7O73 - chains U and V of the 30 polymer chains in the assembly; structure by electron microscopy, 3.40 A resolution.

== Chain U ==
Molecule: Transcription initiation factor IIA large subunit
Organism: Saccharomyces cerevisiae (strain ATCC 204508 / S288c)
Reference sequence: P32773 (TOA1_YEAST); numbering as in UniProt (aligned over 1-286)
Amino-acid sequence (286 residues; numbered 1 to 286; the number before each row is that of its first residue):
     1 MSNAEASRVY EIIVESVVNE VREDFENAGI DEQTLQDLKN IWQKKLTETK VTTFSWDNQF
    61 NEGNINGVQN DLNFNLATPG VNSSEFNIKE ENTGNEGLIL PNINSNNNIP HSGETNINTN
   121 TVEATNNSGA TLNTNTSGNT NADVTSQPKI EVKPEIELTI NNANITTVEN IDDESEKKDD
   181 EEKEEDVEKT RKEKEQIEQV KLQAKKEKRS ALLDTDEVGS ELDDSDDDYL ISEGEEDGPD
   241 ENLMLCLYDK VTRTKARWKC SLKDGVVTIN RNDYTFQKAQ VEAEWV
Not modelled in the structure: 1-2, 57-227, 233-238

== Chain V ==
Molecule: Transcription initiation factor IIA subunit 2
Organism: Saccharomyces cerevisiae (strain ATCC 204508 / S288c)
Reference sequence: P32774 (T2AG_YEAST); residues 1-122 here = UniProt positions 1-122
Amino-acid sequence (129 residues; row label = number of the first residue in the row):
     1 MAVPGYYELY RRSTIGNSLV DALDTLISDG RIEASLAMRV LETFDKVVAE TLKDNTQSKL
    61 TVKGNLDTYG FCDDVWTFIV KNCQVTVEDS HRDASQNGSG DSQSVISVDK LRIVACNSKK
   121 SEKHHHHHH
Not modelled in the structure: 1-4, 89-102, 123-129
Sequence notes: expression tag (123-129)
UniProt features mapped onto this chain:
  - modified residue (Phosphoserine): Ser95, Ser102
  - mutagenesis: Ile27 (I27A/K: Decreases ability to interact with TAF11 and support growth on galactose-containing medium. Unable to support cell viability in a strain deleted for TOA2; when associated with A-69), Leu41 (L41D: Decreases ability to interact with Toa1 and TAF11, display mutant growth phenotypes and defects in transcription in vivo), Tyr69 (Y69A: Unable to support cell viability in a strain deleted for TOA2; when associated with A-27 or K-27)

== How chain U and chain V interact ==
Residue-residue contacts (110):
  Glu5(U) - Thr56(V)  hydrogen bond
  Glu5(U) - Gln57(V)  hydrogen bond (side chain-backbone)
  Glu5(U) - Ser58(V)  hydrogen bond
  Arg8(U) - Asn55(V)  hydrogen bond
  Val9(U) - Asn55(V)
  Tyr10(U) - Thr14(V)  hydrogen bond
  Tyr10(U) - Ile15(V)  hydrophobic
  Ile12(U) - Thr51(V)
  Ile12(U) - Asn55(V)
  Ile13(U) - Ile15(V)  hydrophobic
  Ile13(U) - Phe44(V)  hydrophobic
  Ile13(U) - Val48(V)  hydrophobic
  Ile13(U) - Thr51(V)
  Ser16(U) - Val47(V)
  Val17(U) - Phe44(V)  hydrophobic
  Val17(U) - Val47(V)  hydrophobic
  Glu20(U) - Thr43(V)
  Val21(U) - Val40(V)  hydrophobic
  Asp24(U) - Leu36(V)
  Asp24(U) - Arg39(V)  salt bridge
  Phe25(U) - Leu36(V)  hydrophobic
  Ala28(U) - Leu36(V)  hydrophobic
  Ile30(U) - Arg31(V)
  Thr34(U) - Arg31(V)
  Asp37(U) - Arg31(V)  salt bridge
  Leu38(U) - Leu23(V)  hydrophobic
  Ile41(U) - Ala22(V)  hydrophobic
  Ile41(U) - Thr25(V)
  Ile41(U) - Leu26(V)  hydrophobic
  Trp42(U) - Ile15(V)
  Trp42(U) - Ser18(V)
  Trp42(U) - Leu19(V)
  Trp42(U) - Phe44(V)  hydrophobic
  Lys45(U) - Ser18(V)
  Lys45(U) - Asp21(V)
  Leu46(U) - Ser18(V)
  Glu241(U) - Arg112(V)  salt bridge
  Asn242(U) - Val108(V)
  Asn242(U) - Lys110(V)
  Asn242(U) - Leu111(V)
  Asn242(U) - Arg112(V)
  Leu243(U) - Arg12(V)
  Leu243(U) - Arg112(V)
  Met244(U) - Arg112(V)
  Met244(U) - Val114(V)  hydrogen bond (backbone-backbone)
  Leu245(U) - Leu9(V)
  Leu245(U) - Arg12(V)
  Leu245(U) - Ser13(V)
  Leu245(U) - Val114(V)
  Cys246(U) - Leu9(V)
  Cys246(U) - Val114(V)  hydrogen bond (backbone-backbone)
  Cys246(U) - Ala115(V)
  Cys246(U) - Cys116(V)  hydrogen bond (backbone-backbone)
  Leu247(U) - Tyr10(V)
  Leu247(U) - Cys116(V)
  Leu247(U) - Asn117(V)
  Leu247(U) - Ser118(V)
  Tyr248(U) - Phe71(V)
  Tyr248(U) - Trp76(V)
  Tyr248(U) - Ala115(V)  hydrophobic
  Tyr248(U) - Cys116(V)  hydrogen bond (backbone-backbone)
  Tyr248(U) - Asn117(V)  hydrogen bond
  Tyr248(U) - Ser118(V)  hydrogen bond (backbone-backbone)
  Asp249(U) - Ser118(V)  hydrogen bond
  Val251(U) - Trp76(V)
  Trp258(U) - Leu66(V)  hydrophobic
  Trp258(U) - Tyr69(V)  hydrophobic
  Trp258(U) - Trp76(V)  hydrophobic
  Trp258(U) - Phe78(V)  hydrophobic
  Cys260(U) - Phe78(V)  hydrophobic
  Leu262(U) - Ala115(V)  hydrophobic
  Asp264(U) - Tyr10(V)
  Asp264(U) - Leu52(V)
  Asp264(U) - Lys53(V)
  Val267(U) - Leu60(V)  hydrophobic
  Ile269(U) - Val85(V)  hydrophobic
  Ile269(U) - Ile106(V)  hydrophobic
  Ile269(U) - Val108(V)  hydrophobic
  Asn270(U) - Ile106(V)
  Asn270(U) - Ser107(V)
  Asp273(U) - Thr14(V)  hydrogen bond
  Thr275(U) - Leu52(V)
  Thr275(U) - Thr56(V)  hydrogen bond
  Thr275(U) - Ser58(V)
  Phe276(U) - Thr56(V)
  Phe276(U) - Ser58(V)
  Phe276(U) - Leu60(V)  hydrophobic
  Gln277(U) - Leu52(V)
  Gln277(U) - Lys53(V)
  Gln277(U) - Thr56(V)
  Gln277(U) - Gln57(V)
  Gln277(U) - Ser58(V)  hydrogen bond (backbone-backbone)
  Lys278(U) - Ser58(V)
  Lys278(U) - Lys59(V)
  Lys278(U) - Leu60(V)  hydrogen bond (backbone-backbone)
  Ala279(U) - Leu60(V)
  Gln280(U) - Leu60(V)  hydrogen bond (backbone-backbone)
  Gln280(U) - Thr61(V)
  Gln280(U) - Val62(V)  hydrogen bond (backbone-backbone)
  Val281(U) - Val62(V)
  Glu282(U) - Val62(V)  hydrogen bond (backbone-backbone)
  Glu282(U) - Lys63(V)
  Glu282(U) - Gly64(V)  hydrogen bond (backbone-backbone)
  Ala283(U) - Gly64(V)
  Ala283(U) - Leu66(V)  hydrophobic
  Glu284(U) - Gly64(V)  hydrogen bond (backbone-backbone)
  Glu284(U) - Asn65(V)
  Glu284(U) - Leu66(V)  hydrogen bond (backbone-backbone)
  Trp285(U) - Leu66(V)
  Trp285(U) - Tyr69(V)
Interface residues without a listed pair, chain U (56 interface residues in all): Val51, Pro239, Val266, Thr268, Tyr274, Val286
Interface residues without a listed pair, chain V (58 interface residues in all): Tyr7, Asp74, Val80, Val87, Glu88, Ile113

== In short ==
The interface between chain U and chain V involves 56 residues on one side and 58 on the other; the contacts
include 22 hydrogen bonds and 3 salt bridges. Polar contacts include Asp24(U)-Arg39(V), Asp37(U)-Arg31(V) and
Glu241(U)-Arg112(V). UniProt lists 3 mutagenesis sites on chain V.
Chain U is Transcription initiation factor IIA large subunit and chain V is Transcription initiation factor
IIA subunit 2, both from Saccharomyces cerevisiae (strain ATCC 204508 / S288c); the structure, Yeast RNA
polymerase II transcription pre-initiation complex with closed distorted promoter DNA, was determined by
electron microscopy, deposited together with 7O4I, 7O4J, 7O4K, 7O4L, 7O72 and 7O75.
